6JX5 - chain C; structure by X-ray diffraction, 2.40 A resolution.

[Chain C]
Protein: Apoptosis-resistant E3 ubiquitin protein ligase 1
Organism: Homo sapiens
Notes: EC 2.3.2.26
UniProt: O15033 (AREL1_HUMAN); residues 436-823 here = UniProt positions 436-823
Chain sequence (388 residues; row label = number of the first residue in the row):
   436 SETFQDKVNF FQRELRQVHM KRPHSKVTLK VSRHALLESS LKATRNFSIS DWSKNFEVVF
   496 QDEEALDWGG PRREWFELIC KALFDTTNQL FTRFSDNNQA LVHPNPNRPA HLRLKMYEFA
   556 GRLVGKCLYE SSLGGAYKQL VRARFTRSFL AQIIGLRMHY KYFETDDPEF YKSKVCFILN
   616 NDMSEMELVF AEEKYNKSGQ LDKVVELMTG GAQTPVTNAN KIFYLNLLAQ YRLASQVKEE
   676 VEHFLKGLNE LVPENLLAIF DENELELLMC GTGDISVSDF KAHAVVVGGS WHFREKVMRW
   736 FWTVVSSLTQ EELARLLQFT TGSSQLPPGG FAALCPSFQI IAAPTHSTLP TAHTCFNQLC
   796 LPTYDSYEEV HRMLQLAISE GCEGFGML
Unresolved in the structure: 436, 815-823
Curated features (UniProtKB/Swiss-Prot):
  - active site: Cys-790 (Glycyl thioester intermediate)
What the authors report for this chain:
  - catalytic residues: Cys-790
  - mutagenesis - E701A: increased catalytic activity on autopolyubiquitination
  - mutagenesis - E701A: increased catalytic activity on SMAC
  - mutagenesis - F820A: abolished catalytic activity on autoubiquitination
  - mutagenesis - F820A: abolished catalytic activity on SMAC

[Overview]
Curated annotation (UniProt) lists active-site residue Cys-790. The paper reports the catalytic residue
Cys-790; E701A increases catalytic activity on autopolyubiquitination.
Chain C is Apoptosis-resistant E3 ubiquitin protein ligase 1 (Homo sapiens); the structure, Hect domain of
AREL1, was determined by X-ray diffraction together with 6JX6 from the same study.
